Entry 8J86 (electron microscopy, 3.22 A resolution); this record covers chains A and C of the 5 polymer chains in the assembly.

Chain A:
Name: DNA polymerase
From: Monkeypox virus
Reference sequence: Q5IXW8 (Q5IXW8_MONPV); residue numbers follow UniProt; this construct covers 1-1006
Chain sequence (1029 residues; numbered -22 to 1006; the number before each row is that of its first residue; numbers below 1 keep their minus sign (Met-22 is residue -22)):
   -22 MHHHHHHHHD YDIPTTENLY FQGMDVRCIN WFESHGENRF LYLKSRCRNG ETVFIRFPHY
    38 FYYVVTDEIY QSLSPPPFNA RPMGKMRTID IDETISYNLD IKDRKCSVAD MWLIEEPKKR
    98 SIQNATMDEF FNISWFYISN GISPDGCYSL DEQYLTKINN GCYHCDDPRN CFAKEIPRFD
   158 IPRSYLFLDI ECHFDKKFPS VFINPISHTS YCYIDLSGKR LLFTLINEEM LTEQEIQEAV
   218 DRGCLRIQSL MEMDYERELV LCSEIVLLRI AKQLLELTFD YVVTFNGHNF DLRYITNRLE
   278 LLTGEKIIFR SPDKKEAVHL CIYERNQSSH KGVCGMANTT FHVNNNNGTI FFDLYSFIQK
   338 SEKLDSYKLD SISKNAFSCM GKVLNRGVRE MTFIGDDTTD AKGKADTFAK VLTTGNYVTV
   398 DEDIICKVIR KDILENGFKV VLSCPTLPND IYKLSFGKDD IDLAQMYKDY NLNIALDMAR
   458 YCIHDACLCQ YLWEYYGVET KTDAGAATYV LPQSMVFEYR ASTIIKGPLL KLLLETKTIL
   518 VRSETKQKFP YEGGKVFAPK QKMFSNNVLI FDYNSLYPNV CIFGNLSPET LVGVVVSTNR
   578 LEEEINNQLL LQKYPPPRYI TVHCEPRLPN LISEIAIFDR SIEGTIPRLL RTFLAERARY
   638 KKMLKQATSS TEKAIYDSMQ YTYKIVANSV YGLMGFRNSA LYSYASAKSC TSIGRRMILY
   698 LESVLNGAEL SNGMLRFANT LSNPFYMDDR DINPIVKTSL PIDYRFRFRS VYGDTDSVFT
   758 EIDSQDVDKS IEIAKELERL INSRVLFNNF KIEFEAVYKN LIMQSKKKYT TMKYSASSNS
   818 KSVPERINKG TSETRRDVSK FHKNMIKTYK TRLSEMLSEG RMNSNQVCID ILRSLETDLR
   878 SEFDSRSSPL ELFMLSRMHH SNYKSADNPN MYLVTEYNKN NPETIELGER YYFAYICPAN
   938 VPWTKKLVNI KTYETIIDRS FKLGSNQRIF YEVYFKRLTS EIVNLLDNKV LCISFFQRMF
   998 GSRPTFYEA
Disordered / not traced: -22 to -1, 309-314, 914-915, 933-936, 1005-1006
Sequence notes: initiating methionine (-22); expression tag (-21 to 0); engineered mutation Phe108 (Leu in Q5IXW8), Leu411 (Trp in Q5IXW8)
Bound ions: Ca2+ site 1 near Asp166 (its only coordinating residue here); Ca2+ site 2: Tyr550, Asp753

Chain C:
Name: DNA polymerase processivity factor component A20
From: Monkeypox virus
Reference sequence: Q5IXP2 (Q5IXP2_MONPV); numbering as in UniProt (aligned over 1-426)
Chain sequence (426 residues; numbered 1 to 426; the number before each row is that of its first residue):
     1 MTSSADLTNL KELLSLYKSL RFSDSVAIEK YNSLVEWGTS TYWKIGVQKV TNVETSISDY
    61 YDEVKNKPFN IDPGYYIFLP VYFGSVFIYS KGKNMVELGS GNSFQIPDEI RSACNKVLDS
   121 DNGIDFLRFV LLNNRWIMED AISKYQSPVN IFKLASEYGL NIPNYLEIEI EEDTLFDDEL
   181 YSIMERSFDD TFPKISISYI KLGELKRQVV DFFKFSFMYI ESIKVDRIGD NIFIPSVITK
   241 SGKKILVKDV DHLIRSKVRE HTFVKVKKKN TFSILYDYDG NGTETRGEVI KRIIDTIGRD
   301 YYVNGKYFSK VGIAGLKQLT NKLDINECAT VDELVDEINK SGTVKRKIKN QSVFDLSREC
   361 LGYPEADFIT LVNNMRFKIE NCKVVNFNIE NTNCLNNPSI ETIYGNFNQF VSIFNTVTDV
   421 KKRLFE
Disordered / not traced: 1, 24-26, 50-54, 62-78, 93-94, 144-145, 168-180, 201-217, 241, 276-286, 329-330, 425-426

How chain A and chain C interact:
Residue-residue contacts (20):
  Lys525(A) - Glu36(C)  salt bridge
  Asn576(A) - Phe354(C)
  Asn576(A) - Val372(C)
  Asn576(A) - Asn373(C)
  Arg577(A) - Val372(C)
  Arg577(A) - Asn373(C)  hydrogen bond (side chain-backbone)
  Arg577(A) - Arg376(C)
  Arg577(A) - Phe377(C)
  Leu578(A) - Phe354(C)  hydrophobic
  Leu578(A) - Val372(C)
  Leu578(A) - Phe377(C)  hydrophobic
  Leu578(A) - Ile379(C)
  Leu578(A) - Val384(C)  hydrophobic
  Leu578(A) - Phe410(C)  hydrophobic
  Glu579(A) - Phe354(C)
  Glu581(A) - Ile379(C)
  Ile582(A) - Ile379(C)  hydrophobic
  Ile582(A) - Cys382(C)  hydrophobic
  Ile582(A) - Phe414(C)  hydrophobic
  Gln585(A) - Ile379(C)  hydrogen bond (side chain-backbone)
Other interface residues (no listed pair), chain A (10 interface residues in all): Thr575, Ile609
Other interface residues (no listed pair), chain C (14 interface residues in all): Ser352, Met375, Glu380

Overview:
10 residues of chain A face 14 of chain C across their interface; the contacts include 2 hydrogen bonds and 1
salt bridge. Polar pairs include Lys525(A)-Glu36(C), Arg577(A)-Asn373(C) and Gln585(A)-Ile379(C). Tyr550(A)
and Asp753(A) form the Ca2+ site 2.
Chain A is DNA polymerase and chain C is DNA polymerase processivity factor component A20, both from Monkeypox
virus; the structure, Monkeypox virus DNA replication holoenzyme F8, A22 and E4 complex in a DNA binding form,
was determined by electron microscopy (same publication as 8J8F and 8J8G).
